PDB entry 6NN9 | X-ray diffraction, 2.30 A resolution | chain A

== Chain A ==
Name: Neuraminidase N9
From: Influenza A virus
Notes: EC 3.2.1.18
UniProt: P03472 (NRAM_IATRA); the construct lacks a stretch of the UniProt sequence and is renumbered around it, so the offset changes along the chain: 82-169 = UniProt 83-170; 170-333 = UniProt 172-335; 335-392 = UniProt 336-393; 394-412 = UniProt 394-412; 1 more segments
Amino-acid sequence (388 residues; each row starts with the number of its first residue; note: 2 numbers in that range are skipped by the numbering (no residue carries them; nothing is unmodelled there); a row labelled like 412A-412B holds insertion residues (412A, then the next letters in order)):
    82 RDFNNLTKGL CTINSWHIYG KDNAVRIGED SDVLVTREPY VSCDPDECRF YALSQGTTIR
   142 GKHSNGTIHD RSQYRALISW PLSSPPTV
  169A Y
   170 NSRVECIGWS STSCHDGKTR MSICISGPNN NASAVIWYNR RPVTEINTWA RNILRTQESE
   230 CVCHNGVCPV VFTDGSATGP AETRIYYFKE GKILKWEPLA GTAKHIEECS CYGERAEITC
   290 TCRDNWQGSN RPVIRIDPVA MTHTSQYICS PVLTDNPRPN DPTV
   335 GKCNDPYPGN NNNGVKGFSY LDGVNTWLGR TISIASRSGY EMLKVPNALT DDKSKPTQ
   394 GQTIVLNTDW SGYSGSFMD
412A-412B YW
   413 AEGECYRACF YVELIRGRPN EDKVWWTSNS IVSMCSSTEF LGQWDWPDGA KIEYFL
Disulfides: Cys92-Cys417, Cys124-Cys129, Cys175-Cys193, Cys183-Cys230, Cys232-Cys237, Cys278-Cys291, Cys280-Cys289, Cys318-Cys337, Cys421-Cys447
Glycans and other covalent adducts: N-acetylglucosamine (NAG) linked to Asn86, Asn146; glycan linked to Asn200
Construct notes: conflict Asn432 (Lys434 in P03472)
Swiss-Prot annotation at these positions:
  - active site: Asp151 (Proton donor/acceptor), Tyr406 (Nucleophile)
  - binding site (substrate): Arg118, Arg152, Glu276, Glu277, Arg292, Arg371
  - binding site (Ca(2+)): Asp293, Gly297, Asp324, Asn347
  - glycosylation (N-linked (GlcNAc...) asparagine): Asn86, Asn146, Asn200

== In short ==
From UniProt: active-site residues Asp151 and Tyr406, 6 substrate-binding residues and 4 Ca2+-binding
residues.
Chain A is Neuraminidase N9 (Influenza A virus); the structure, Refined atomic structures of N9 subtype
influenza virus neuraminidase and escape mutants, was determined by X-ray diffraction (same publication as
3NN9, 4NN9 and 5NN9).
